5LOV - chains B and E of the 6 polymer chains in the assembly; structure by X-ray diffraction, 2.40 A resolution.

# Chain B
Name: Tubulin beta-2B chain
Organism: Bos taurus
UniProt: Q6B856 (TBB2B_BOVIN); the author numbering skips numbers that UniProt does not, so the offset changes along the chain: 1-42 = UniProt 1-42; 45-360 = UniProt 43-358; 369-455 = UniProt 359-445
Chain sequence (445 residues; each row starts with the number of its first residue; note: 10 numbers in that range are skipped by the numbering (no residue carries them; nothing is unmodelled there)):
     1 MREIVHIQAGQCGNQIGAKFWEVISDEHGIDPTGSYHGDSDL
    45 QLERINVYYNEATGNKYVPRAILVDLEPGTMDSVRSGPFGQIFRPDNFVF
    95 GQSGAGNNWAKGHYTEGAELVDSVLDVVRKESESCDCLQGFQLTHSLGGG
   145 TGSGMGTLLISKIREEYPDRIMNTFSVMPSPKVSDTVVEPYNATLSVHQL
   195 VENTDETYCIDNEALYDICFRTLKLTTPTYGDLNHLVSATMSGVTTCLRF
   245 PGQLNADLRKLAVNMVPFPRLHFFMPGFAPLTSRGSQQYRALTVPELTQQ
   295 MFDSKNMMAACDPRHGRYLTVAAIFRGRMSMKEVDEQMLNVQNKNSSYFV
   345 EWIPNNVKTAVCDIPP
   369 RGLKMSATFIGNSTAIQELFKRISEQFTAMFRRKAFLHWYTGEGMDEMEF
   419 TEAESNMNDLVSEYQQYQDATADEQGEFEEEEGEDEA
Not modelled in the structure: 278-286, 437-455
Curated features (UniProtKB/Swiss-Prot):
  - motif: Met1 to Ile4 (MREI motif)
  - binding site (GTP): Gln11, Glu71, Ser140, Gly144, Thr145, Gly146, Asn206, Asn228
  - binding site (Mg(2+)): Glu71
  - modified residue: Ser40 (Phosphoserine), Thr57 (Phosphothreonine), Lys60 (N6-acetyllysine), Ser174 (Phosphoserine), Thr287 (Phosphothreonine), Thr292 (Phosphothreonine), Arg320 (Omega-N-methylarginine), Glu448 (5-glutamyl polyglutamate)
  - cross-link (Glycyl lysine isopeptide (Lys-Gly)): Lys60 (interchain with G-Cter in ubiquitin), Lys326 (interchain with G-Cter in ubiquitin)
Metal / ion sites: Mg2+: Gln11 (shared with 1 residue of chain C)
Small-molecule neighbours:
  - dz 2384 (71E): Lys176, Val177, Ser178, Asp179, Asn206, Tyr210, Pro222, Thr223, Tyr224, Gly225, Leu227
  - GDP (guanosine-5'-diphosphate): Gly10, Gln11, Cys12, Gln15, Ile16, Asp69, Asn101, Ser140, Gly142, Gly143, Gly144, Thr145, Gly146, Ser147, Val171, Asp179, Glu183, Asn206, Leu209, Tyr224, Leu227, Asn228
Reported in the primary citation:
  - binding site for dz 2384: Tyr224

# Chain E
Name: Stathmin-4
Organism: Rattus norvegicus
UniProt: P63043 (STMN4_RAT), isoform P63043-3; residues 5-145 here correspond to UniProt positions 76-216 (UniProt number = residue number + 71)
Chain sequence (143 residues; row label = number of the first residue in the row):
     3 MADMEVIELNKCTSGQSFEVILKPPSFDGVPEFNASLPRRRDPSLEEIQK
    53 KLEAAEERRKYQEAELLKHLAEKREHEREVIQKAIEENNNFIKMAKEKLA
   103 QKMESNKENREAHLAAMLERLQEKDKHAEEVRKNKELKEEASR
Not modelled in the structure: 3-7, 27-43, 142-145
Construct notes: initiating methionine (3); expression tag (4)
Curated features (UniProtKB/Swiss-Prot):
  - modified residue: Ser19 (Phosphoserine)

# Chain B / chain E interface
Pairs across the interface (24):
  His107(B) - Lys75(E)  hydrogen bond
  Tyr108(B) - His78(E)  hydrogen bond
  Tyr108(B) - Glu79(E)
  Tyr108(B) - Val82(E)  hydrophobic
  Leu152(B) - Glu79(E)
  Ser155(B) - Lys75(E)
  Ser155(B) - Arg76(E)  hydrogen bond
  Lys156(B) - Arg76(E)
  Arg158(B) - Leu68(E)
  Arg158(B) - Leu72(E)
  Glu159(B) - Leu72(E)
  Glu159(B) - Arg76(E)  salt bridge
  Pro162(B) - Glu65(E)
  Gln193(B) - Lys75(E)
  Glu196(B) - His71(E)  salt bridge
  Thr409(B) - Glu89(E)
  Glu411(B) - Val82(E)
  Glu411(B) - Ala86(E)
  Gly412(B) - Val82(E)
  Gly412(B) - Lys85(E)
  Gly412(B) - Ala86(E)
  Met413(B) - Val82(E)
  Asp414(B) - Lys85(E)  salt bridge
  Glu417(B) - His78(E)  salt bridge
Also at the interface, not in a pair above, chain B (17 interface residues in all): Gly410
Also at the interface, not in a pair above, chain E (14 interface residues in all): Leu69, Ile83

# In short
The interface between chain B and chain E involves 17 residues on one side and 14 on the other, with 3
hydrogen bonds and 4 salt bridges. Among the polar pairs are Glu159(B)-Arg76(E), Glu196(B)-His71(E) and
Asp414(B)-Lys85(E). Ligands of chain B: GDP and dz 2384. The paper reports a binding site for dz 2384 at
Tyr224(B).
Here chain B is Tubulin beta-2B chain (Bos taurus) and chain E is Stathmin-4 (Rattus norvegicus). Entry 5LOV
(DZ-2384 tubulin complex) was determined by X-ray diffraction.
